PDB entry 1FAO | X-ray diffraction, 1.80 A resolution | chain A

Chain A:
Protein: Dual adaptor of phosphotyrosine and 3-phosphoinositides
From: Homo sapiens
Notes: fragment: pleckstrin homology domain
UniProtKB: Q9UN19 (DAPP1_HUMAN); residues 148-273 here = UniProt positions 148-273
Sequence (126 residues; numbered 148 to 273; the number before each row is that of its first residue):
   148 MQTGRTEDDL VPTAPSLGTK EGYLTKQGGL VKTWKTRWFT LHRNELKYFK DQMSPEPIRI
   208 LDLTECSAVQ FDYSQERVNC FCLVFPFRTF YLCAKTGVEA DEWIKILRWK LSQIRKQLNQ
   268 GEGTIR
Disordered / not traced: 148-161, 262-273
Disulfide bonds: Cys227-Cys240
Ligand contacts: inositol-(1,3,4,5)-tetrakisphosphate (4IP): Lys173, Gln174, Gly175, Gly176, Leu177, Val178, Thr180, Lys182, Arg184, Tyr195, Lys197, Ile205, Arg206, Arg235
Curated features (UniProtKB/Swiss-Prot):
  - mutagenesis: Lys173 (K173L: No interaction with 3-phosphoinositides), Arg184 (R184C: No membrane association), Lys197 (K197E: No membrane association), Trp250 (W250L: No interaction with 3-phosphoinositides)

Summary:
Chain A binds inositol-(1,3,4,5)-tetrakisphosphate. From UniProt: 4 mutagenesis sites.
Chain A is Dual adaptor of phosphotyrosine and 3-phosphoinositides (Homo sapiens); the structure, Structure of
the pleckstrin homology domain from DAPP1/phish in complex with inositol 1,3,4,5-tetrakisphosphate, was
determined by X-ray diffraction together with 1FHW, 1FHX and 1FB8 from the same study.
